PDB entry 8DYY | electron microscopy, 3.62 A resolution | chains H and T of the 19 polymer chains in the assembly

# Chain H
Protein: 334 Fab heavy chain
From: Homo sapiens
Notes: antibody fragment or engineered binder
Sequence (227 residues; row label = number of the first residue in the row; a row labelled like 82A-82C holds insertion residues (82A, then the next letters in order)):
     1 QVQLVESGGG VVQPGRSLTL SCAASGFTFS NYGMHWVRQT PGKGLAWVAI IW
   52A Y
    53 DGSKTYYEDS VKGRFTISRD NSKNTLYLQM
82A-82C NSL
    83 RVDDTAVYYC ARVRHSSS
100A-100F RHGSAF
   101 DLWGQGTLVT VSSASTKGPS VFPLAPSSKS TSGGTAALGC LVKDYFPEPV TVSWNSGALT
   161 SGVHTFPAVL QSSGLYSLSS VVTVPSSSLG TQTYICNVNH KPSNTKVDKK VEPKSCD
Unresolved in the structure: 1, 114-217
Disulfides: Cys22-Cys92

# Chain T
Protein: 334 Fab light chain
From: Homo sapiens
Notes: antibody fragment or engineered binder
Sequence (215 residues; numbered 1 to 214 plus 1 insertion-coded residue; the number before each row is that of its first residue):
     1 VIQMTQSPST LSASVGDRVT ITCRASQSVS TWLAWYQQKP GQGPKLLIYE ASSLESGVPS
    61 RFSGSGSGTE FTLTISSLQP DDFATYYCQQ YNSYS
   95A F
    96 WTFGQGTKVE IKRTVAAPSV FIFPPSDEQL KSGTASVVCL LNNFYPREAK VQWKVDNALQ
   156 SGNSQESVTE QDSKDSTYSL SSTLTLSKAD YEKHKVYACE VTHQGLSSPV TKSFNRGEC
Unresolved in the structure: 1, 108-214
Disulfides: Cys23-Cys88

# How chain H and chain T interact
Pairs across the interface (18; chain H residue first):
  Arg16(H) - Asp17(T)  salt bridge
  Arg16(H) - Arg18(T)
  Ser17(H) - Arg18(T)  hydrogen bond (backbone-side chain)
  Ser17(H) - Thr20(T)
  Leu18(H) - Arg18(T)
  Thr19(H) - Ser65(T)  hydrogen bond
  Thr68(H) - Glu70(T)
  Ser70(H) - Gly66(T)
  Ser70(H) - Ser67(T)
  Arg71(H) - Ser67(T)  hydrogen bond (backbone-side chain)
  Asp72(H) - Thr31(T)
  Lys75(H) - Ser52(T)
  Tyr79(H) - Ser52(T)
  Tyr79(H) - Ser65(T)
  Gln81(H) - Ser65(T)  hydrogen bond
  Gln81(H) - Gly66(T)
  Gln81(H) - Glu70(T)
  Gln81(H) - Thr72(T)
Interface residues without a listed pair, chain T (12 interface residues in all): Glu50, Thr74
From the paper, about this interface:
  - specific contacts: Thr19(H)-Ser65(T) (hydrogen bond)

# Overview
11 residues of chain H face 12 of chain T across their interface; the contacts include 4 hydrogen bonds and 1
salt bridge. Among the polar pairs are Arg16(H)-Asp17(T), Ser17(H)-Arg18(T) and Thr19(H)-Ser65(T). The authors
report a hydrogen bond between Thr19(H) and Ser65(T).
Chain H is 334 Fab heavy chain and chain T is 334 Fab light chain, both from Homo sapiens; the structure,
Cryo-EM structure of 334 Fab in complex with recombinant shortened Plasmodium falciparum circumsporozoite
protein (rsCSP), was determined by electron microscopy, deposited together with 8DYW, 8DYX, 8DZ4 and 8EKF.
